PDB entry 7A1W | X-ray diffraction, 1.76 A resolution | chain A

== Chain A ==
Protein: Isoform 2B of GTPase KRas
Source organism: Homo sapiens
Notes: EC 3.6.5.2
UniProtKB: P01116-2 (RASK-2_HUMAN); residue numbers follow UniProt; this construct covers 1-169
Chain sequence (170 residues; each row starts with the number of its first residue; numbering starts at 0):
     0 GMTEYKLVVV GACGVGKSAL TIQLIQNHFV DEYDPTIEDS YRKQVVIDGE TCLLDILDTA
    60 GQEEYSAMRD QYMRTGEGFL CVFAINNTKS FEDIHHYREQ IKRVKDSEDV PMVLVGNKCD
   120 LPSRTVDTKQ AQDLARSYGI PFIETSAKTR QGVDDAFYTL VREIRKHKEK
Not modelled in the structure: 0, 167-169
Glycans and other covalent adducts: Cpd3 (QWK) linked to Cys-12, Cys-118
Sequence notes: expression tag (0); engineered mutation Cys-12 (Gly in P01116-2)
Bound ions: Mg2+: Ser-17 (together with GDP)
Small-molecule neighbours:
  - GDP (guanosine-5'-diphosphate): Ala-11, Gly-13, Val-14, Gly-15, Lys-16, Ser-17, Ala-18, Phe-28, Val-29, Asp-30, Glu-31, Tyr-32, Asn-116, Lys-117, Asp-119, Leu-120, Ser-145, Ala-146, Lys-147
  - Cpd3 (QWK; N-[6-(phenylmethyl)-7,8-dihydro-5H-pyrido[4,3-d]pyrimidin-2-yl]propanamide), molecule 1: Pro-34, Thr-35, Ala-59, Glu-62, Glu-63, Tyr-64, Met-67
  - Cpd3 (QWK), molecule 2: Asp-119, Ser-145, Gln-150
What the authors report for this chain:
  - binding site for Cpd3: Cys-12, Thr-35, Ala-59, Glu-62, Cys-118
  - contacts within the chain: Glu-37/Glu-63 (water-mediated contact)

== Summary ==
Bound to chain A: GDP. Covalently linked Cpd3: at Cys-12 and Cys-118. From the paper: a binding site for Cpd3
at Cys-12, Thr-35 and Ala-59 among others; contacts within the chain involving Glu-37 and Glu-63.
Chain A is Isoform 2B of GTPase KRas (Homo sapiens); the structure, KRASG12C GDP form in complex with Cpd3,
was determined by X-ray diffraction, deposited together with 7A1X, 7A1Y and 7A47.
